Entry 7ZM7 (electron microscopy, 2.77 A resolution); this record covers chains C and G of the 43 polymer chains in the assembly.

Chain C:
Molecule: NADH-ubiquinone oxidoreductase 49 kDa subunit-like protein
Source organism: Chaetomium thermophilum var. thermophilum DSM 1495
UniProtKB: G0SCG0 (G0SCG0_CHATD); aligned to UniProt positions 1-499 over residues 1-499 (the alignment contains insertions or deletions, so no single offset holds)
Amino-acid sequence (499 residues; row label = number of the first residue in the row):
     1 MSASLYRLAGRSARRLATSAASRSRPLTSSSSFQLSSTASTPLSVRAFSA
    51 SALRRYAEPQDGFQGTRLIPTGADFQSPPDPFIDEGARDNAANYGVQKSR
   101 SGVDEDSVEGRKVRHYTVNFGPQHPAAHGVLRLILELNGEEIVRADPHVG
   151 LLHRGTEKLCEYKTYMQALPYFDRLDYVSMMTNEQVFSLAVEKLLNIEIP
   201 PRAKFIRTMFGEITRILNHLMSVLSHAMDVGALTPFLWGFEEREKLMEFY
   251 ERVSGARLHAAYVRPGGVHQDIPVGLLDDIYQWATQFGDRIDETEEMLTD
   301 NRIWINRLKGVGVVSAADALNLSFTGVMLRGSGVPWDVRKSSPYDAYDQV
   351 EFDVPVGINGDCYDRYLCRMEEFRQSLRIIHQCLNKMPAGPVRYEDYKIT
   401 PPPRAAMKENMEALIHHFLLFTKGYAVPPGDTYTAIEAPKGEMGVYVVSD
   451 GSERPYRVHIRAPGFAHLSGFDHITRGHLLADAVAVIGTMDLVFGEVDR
Not modelled in the structure: 1-56, 87-102
Modified positions: Arg154 (N3, N4-dimethylarginine; 2MR)
Small-molecule neighbours:
  - 1,2-Distearoyl-sn-glycerophosphoethanolamine (3PE): Arg302, Ile303, Asn306
  - 4Fe-4S cluster (SF4): Arg154, Arg174, His259

Chain G:
Molecule: NADH-ubiquinone oxidoreductase 30.4 kDa subunit-like protein
Source organism: Chaetomium thermophilum var. thermophilum DSM 1495
UniProtKB: G0S8U1 (G0S8U1_CHATD); residues 1-293 here = UniProt positions 1-293
Amino-acid sequence (293 residues; row label = number of the first residue in the row):
     1 MASKLCKTRALASALRPISRSSRSTEAIANVAVVRSFATTPRLGVALPKD
    51 APNPRAIPREPVGEIKQALVNPADKYQSKADNLHKYGAWLMSCLPKYIQQ
   101 FSVWKDELTIYICPTGVIPVFSFLKYNTNAEFTQVSDITAVDFPTREMRF
   151 EIVYNLLSVRHNARIRVKTYADEVTPVPSITSLYMGANWYEREVYDMFGV
   201 LFVGHPDLRRIMTDYGFEGHPLRKDFPLTGYTEIRYDEEKKRIVVEPLEL
   251 TQAFRNFEGGSSAWDQVGPGIDRTPDTFKLPTPKPEEQSEEKK
Not modelled in the structure: 1-44, 287-293

Chain C / chain G interface:
Contacting residue pairs (126):
  Glu58(C) - Met148(G)
  Glu58(C) - Thr175(G)  hydrogen bond
  Pro59(C) - Asp172(G)
  Pro59(C) - Val174(G)  hydrophobic
  Arg67(C) - Thr115(G)
  Ile69(C) - Pro176(G)
  Ile69(C) - Pro178(G)  hydrophobic
  Pro70(C) - Ile118(G)
  Pro70(C) - Pro178(G)
  Thr71(C) - Val203(G)
  Thr71(C) - Gly204(G)
  Gly72(C) - Ile118(G)
  Gly72(C) - Ser182(G)
  Phe75(C) - Ile118(G)  hydrophobic
  Arg132(C) - Tyr215(G)  hydrogen bond
  Asp146(C) - Arg209(G)  salt bridge
  Pro147(C) - Trp189(G)  hydrophobic
  His148(C) - Arg209(G)
  His148(C) - Tyr215(G)  hydrogen bond
  Val149(C) - Ile211(G)
  Gly150(C) - Met212(G)
  His153(C) - Met212(G)
  Glu157(C) - Leu222(G)
  Lys158(C) - Pro221(G)  hydrogen bond (side chain-backbone)
  Lys158(C) - Arg223(G)  hydrogen bond (side chain-backbone)
  Lys158(C) - Phe226(G)  hydrogen bond (side chain-backbone)
  Lys158(C) - Pro227(G)
  Lys158(C) - Leu228(G)
  Leu159(C) - Leu228(G)  hydrophobic
  Glu161(C) - Lys224(G)  salt bridge
  Tyr162(C) - Leu228(G)  hydrophobic
  Lys193(C) - Tyr76(G)  hydrogen bond
  Lys193(C) - Trp104(G)
  Lys193(C) - Lys105(G)  hydrogen bond (backbone-side chain)
  Lys193(C) - Asp106(G)  salt bridge
  Lys193(C) - Glu107(G)
  Leu194(C) - Trp104(G)  hydrophobic
  Asn196(C) - Asn71(G)  hydrogen bond
  Asn196(C) - Pro72(G)
  Asn196(C) - Ala73(G)  hydrogen bond (side chain-backbone)
  Asn196(C) - Lys105(G)  hydrogen bond
  Ile197(C) - Pro72(G)
  Glu198(C) - Val70(G)
  Glu198(C) - Pro72(G)
  Pro201(C) - Gln67(G)
  Arg252(C) - Arg55(G)
  Gly275(C) - Arg55(G)  hydrogen bond (backbone-side chain)
  Asp278(C) - Pro54(G)
  Asp278(C) - Arg55(G)
  Asp278(C) - Arg59(G)  salt bridge
  Asp279(C) - Arg55(G)  salt bridge
  Asp318(C) - Met185(G)
  Ala319(C) - Gln134(G)
  Leu320(C) - Thr133(G)
  Leu320(C) - Gln134(G)
  Leu320(C) - Val159(G)  hydrophobic
  Asn321(C) - Leu183(G)
  Asn321(C) - Tyr184(G)
  Asn321(C) - Met185(G)  hydrogen bond (side chain-backbone)
  Asn321(C) - Gly186(G)  hydrogen bond (backbone-backbone)
  Leu322(C) - Met185(G)  hydrophobic
  Leu322(C) - Gly186(G)
  Ser323(C) - Gln134(G)
  Ser323(C) - Val135(G)  hydrogen bond (side chain-backbone)
  Ser323(C) - Tyr190(G)
  Phe324(C) - Gln134(G)  hydrogen bond (backbone-side chain)
  Trp336(C) - Leu157(G)  hydrophobic
  Trp336(C) - Val159(G)  hydrophobic
  Trp336(C) - Asn162(G)
  Ser341(C) - Asn162(G)  hydrogen bond (backbone-side chain)
  Ala389(C) - Val62(G)  hydrophobic
  Ala389(C) - Ile65(G)
  Gly390(C) - Ile65(G)
  Lys423(C) - Gly260(G)
  Lys423(C) - Ser262(G)
  Ala426(C) - Gln266(G)
  Ala426(C) - Val267(G)  hydrophobic
  Val427(C) - Val267(G)
  Pro428(C) - Val267(G)  hydrophobic
  Asp431(C) - Trp104(G)
  Asp431(C) - Arg166(G)  salt bridge
  Asp431(C) - Lys168(G)  salt bridge
  Thr432(C) - Trp104(G)
  Thr432(C) - Glu107(G)  hydrogen bond
  Thr432(C) - Arg166(G)
  Tyr433(C) - Glu107(G)  hydrogen bond (backbone-side chain)
  Tyr433(C) - Ser136(G)
  Tyr433(C) - Asn155(G)
  Tyr433(C) - Arg164(G)
  Tyr433(C) - Arg166(G)
  Ala435(C) - Arg164(G)
  Glu442(C) - Arg164(G)  salt bridge
  Tyr446(C) - Val153(G)
  Tyr446(C) - Arg166(G)
  Tyr446(C) - Lys168(G)
  Val448(C) - Val141(G)  hydrophobic
  Gly451(C) - Val267(G)
  Glu453(C) - Ser261(G)
  Glu453(C) - Ser262(G)
  Arg454(C) - Asn256(G)  hydrogen bond
  Arg454(C) - Phe257(G)
  Arg454(C) - Glu258(G)
  Tyr456(C) - Val141(G)  hydrophobic
  Tyr456(C) - Asp142(G)  hydrogen bond (side chain-backbone)
  Tyr456(C) - Phe143(G)
  Tyr456(C) - Lys224(G)  hydrogen bond (backbone-side chain)
  Arg457(C) - Thr139(G)  hydrogen bond
  Arg457(C) - Ala140(G)  hydrogen bond (side chain-backbone)
  Arg457(C) - Phe198(G)
  Arg457(C) - Leu222(G)
  His459(C) - Asp137(G)  salt bridge
  His459(C) - Thr139(G)  hydrogen bond
  His459(C) - Glu193(G)
  Arg461(C) - Ser136(G)  hydrogen bond (side chain-backbone)
  Arg461(C) - Asp137(G)
  Arg461(C) - Tyr190(G)  hydrogen bond
  Phe465(C) - Trp189(G)
  Phe465(C) - Tyr190(G)  hydrophobic
  Phe465(C) - Glu193(G)
  Phe465(C) - Met212(G)  hydrophobic
  Ala466(C) - Tyr190(G)
  Leu468(C) - Trp189(G)
  Ser469(C) - Trp189(G)
  Val497(C) - Met212(G)
  Asp498(C) - Met212(G)
  Arg499(C) - Glu193(G)  salt bridge
Other interface residues (no listed pair), chain C (73 interface residues in all): Gln76, Tyr281, Gln282, Thr325, Val334, Pro429, His473
Other interface residues (no listed pair), chain G (80 interface residues in all): Lys75, Pro119, Lys125, Ile138, Pro144, Glu151, Val177, Met197, Phe254

In short:
Chain C and chain G form an interface of 73 and 80 residues respectively; the contacts include 27 hydrogen
bonds and 10 salt bridges. Polar contacts include Asp146(C)-Arg209(G), Glu161(C)-Lys224(G) and
Lys193(C)-Asp106(G). Chain C binds 1,2-Distearoyl-sn-glycerophosphoethanolamine and 4Fe-4S cluster.
Here chain C is NADH-ubiquinone oxidoreductase 49 kDa subunit-like protein and chain G is NADH-ubiquinone
oxidoreductase 30.4 kDa subunit-like protein, both from Chaetomium thermophilum var. thermophilum DSM 1495.
Entry 7ZM7 (CryoEM structure of mitochondrial complex I from Chaetomium thermophilum (inhibited by DDM)) was
determined by electron microscopy (same publication as 7ZM8, 7ZMB, 7ZME, 7ZMG and 7ZMH).
